2WRG - chains H and M of the 6 polymer chains in the assembly; structure by X-ray diffraction, 3.00 A resolution.

== Chain H ==
Protein: Hemagglutinin HA1 chain
From: Influenza A virus (A/BREVIG MISSION/1/1918(H1N1))
UniProt: Q9WFX3 (HEMA_I18A0); the construct lacks a stretch of the UniProt sequence and is renumbered around it, so the offset changes along the chain: 5-42 = UniProt 18-55; 44-49 = UniProt 56-61; 50-132 = UniProt 63-145; 133-329 = UniProt 147-343
Sequence (326 residues; row label = number of the first residue in the row; note: 1 number in that range is skipped by the numbering (no residue carries it; nothing is unmodelled there)):
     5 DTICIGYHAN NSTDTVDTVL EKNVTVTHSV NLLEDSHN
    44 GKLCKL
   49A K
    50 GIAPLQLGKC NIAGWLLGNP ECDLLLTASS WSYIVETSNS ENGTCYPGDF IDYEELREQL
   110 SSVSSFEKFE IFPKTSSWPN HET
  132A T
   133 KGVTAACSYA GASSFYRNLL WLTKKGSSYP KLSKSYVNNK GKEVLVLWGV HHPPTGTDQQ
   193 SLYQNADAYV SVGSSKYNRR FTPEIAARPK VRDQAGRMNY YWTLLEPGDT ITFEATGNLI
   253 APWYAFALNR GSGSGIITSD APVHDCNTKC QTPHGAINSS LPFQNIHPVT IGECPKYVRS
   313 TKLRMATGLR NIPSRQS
Unresolved in the structure: 329
Sequence notes: conflict Arg-327 (Ile341 in Q9WFX3)
Curated features (UniProtKB/Swiss-Prot):
  - glycosylation (N-linked (GlcNAc...) asparagine): Asn-14, Asn-15, Asn-27, Asn-91, Asn-290
Disulfide bonds: Cys-47/Cys-278, Cys-59/Cys-71, Cys-94/Cys-139, Cys-282/Cys-306
Residues lining bound ligands:
  - N-acetylglucosamine (NAG; 2-acetamido-2-deoxy-beta-D-glucopyranose), molecule 1: Thr-17, Thr-19, Asn-27
  - N-acetylglucosamine (NAG), molecule 2: Glu-38, Ser-40, Asn-42, Asn-290
  - N-acetylglucosamine (NAG), molecule 3: Asn-68, Glu-70, Glu-90, Asn-91, Cys-94, Ala-138, Ser-140, Arg-224

== Chain M ==
Protein: Hemagglutinin HA2 chain
From: Influenza A virus (A/BREVIG MISSION/1/1918(H1N1))
UniProt: Q9WFX3 (HEMA_I18A0); residues 501-722 here correspond to UniProt positions 345-566 (UniProt number = residue number - 156)
Sequence (222 residues; numbered 501 to 722; the number before each row is that of its first residue):
   501 GLFGAIAGFI EGGWTGMIDG WYGYHHQNEQ GSGYAADQKS TQNAIDGITN KVNSVIEKMN
   561 TQFTAVGKEF NNLERRIENL NKKVDDGFLD IWTYNAELLV LLENERTLDF HDSNVRNLYE
   621 KVKSQLKNNA KEIGNGCFEF YHKCDDACME SVRNGTYDYP KYSEESKLNR EEIDGVKLES
   681 MGVYQILAIY STVASSLVLL VSLGAISFWM CSNGSLQCRI CI
Unresolved in the structure: 662-722
Curated features (UniProtKB/Swiss-Prot):
  - lipidation (S-palmitoyl cysteine): Cys-711, Cys-718, Cys-721
  - glycosylation: Asn-654 (N-linked (GlcNAc...) asparagine)
Disulfide bonds: Cys-644/Cys-648
Residues lining bound ligands: N-acetylglucosamine (NAG; 2-acetamido-2-deoxy-beta-D-glucopyranose): Glu-650, Ser-651, Asn-654, Thr-656

== Interface between chain H and chain M ==
Residue-residue contacts (15):
  Asp-101(H) with Leu-573(M)
  Glu-103(H) with Arg-576(M)
  Glu-104(H) with Leu-573(M); Glu-574(M); Arg-575(M), hydrogen bond (side chain-backbone); Arg-576(M), salt bridge
  Glu-107(H) with Arg-575(M); Arg-576(M); Asn-579(M), hydrogen bond
  Gln-108(H) with Asn-572(M); Arg-575(M)
  Lys-208(H) with Asn-572(M)
  Trp-234(H) with Leu-573(M), hydrophobic
  Arg-262(H) with Arg-575(M)
  Lys-308(H) with Asp-590(M), salt bridge
Other interface residues (no listed pair), chain H (10 interface residues in all): Phe-295
Other interface residues (no listed pair), chain M (8 interface residues in all): Tyr-594

== Summary ==
10 residues of chain H and 8 residues of chain M are in contact; the contacts include 2 hydrogen bonds and 2
salt bridges. Polar pairs include Glu-104(H)/Arg-576(M), Lys-308(H)/Asp-590(M) and Glu-104(H)/Arg-575(M).
Ligands of chain H: 3 copies of N-acetylglucosamine. Bound to chain M: N-acetylglucosamine.
Here chain H is Hemagglutinin HA1 chain and chain M is Hemagglutinin HA2 chain, both from Influenza A virus
(A/BREVIG MISSION/1/1918(H1N1)). Entry 2WRG (structure of H1 1918 hemagglutinin with human receptor) was
determined by X-ray diffraction, deposited together with 2WRH.
